PDB entry 5LQP | electron microscopy, 6.00 A resolution (low resolution: residue-level contacts below are approximate; hydrogen-bond / salt-bridge calls are withheld) | chains AB and AD of the 180 polymer chains in the assembly

== Chain AB (and AD) ==
Name: Coat protein
Organism: Acinetobacter phage AP205
Notes: chain AD of this document is another copy of the same molecule, construct and numbering; everything in this record applies to it too
Reference sequence: Q9AZ42 (Q9AZ42_9VIRU); residues 1-129 here correspond to UniProt positions 2-130 (UniProt number = residue number + 1)
Chain sequence (129 residues; row label = number of the first residue in the row):
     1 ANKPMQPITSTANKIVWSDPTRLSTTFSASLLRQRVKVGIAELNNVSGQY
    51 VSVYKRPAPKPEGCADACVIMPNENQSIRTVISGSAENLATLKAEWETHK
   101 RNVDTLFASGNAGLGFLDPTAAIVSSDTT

== How chain AB and chain AD interact ==
Contacting residue pairs - 8 pairs, chain AB then chain AD:
  I8(AB) with R33(AD)
  T9(AB) with R33(AD)
  S10(AB) with A12(AD)
  L23(AB) with A86(AD); E87(AD)
  K55(AB) with E42(AD)
  I70(AB) with I40(AD)
  N73(AB) with E42(AD)

== Overview ==
7 residues of chain AB face 6 of chain AD across their interface.
Both chains are Coat protein (Acinetobacter phage AP205). Entry 5LQP (Cryo-EM reconstruction of bacteriophage
AP205 virus-like particles) was determined by electron microscopy (same publication as 5FS4).
